Entry 9GE3 (electron microscopy, 2.87 A resolution); this record covers chains A and B of the 5 polymer chains in the assembly.

== Chain A ==
Molecule: Guanine nucleotide-binding protein subunit alpha-13
From: Homo sapiens
Reference sequence: Q14344 (GNA13_HUMAN); aligned in 2 segments with insertions or deletions, so no single offset holds: 16-58 ~ UniProt 31-73; 66-230 ~ UniProt 203-377
Chain sequence (230 residues; row label = number of the first residue in the row):
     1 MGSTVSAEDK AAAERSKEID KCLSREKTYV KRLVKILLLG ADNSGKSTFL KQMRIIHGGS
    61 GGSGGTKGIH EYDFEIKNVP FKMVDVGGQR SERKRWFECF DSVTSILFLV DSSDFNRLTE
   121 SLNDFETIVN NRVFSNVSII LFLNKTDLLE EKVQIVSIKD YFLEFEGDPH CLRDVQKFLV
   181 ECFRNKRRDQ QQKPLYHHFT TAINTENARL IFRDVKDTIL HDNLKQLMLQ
Not modelled in the structure: 1-4, 54-66
Construct notes: initiating methionine (1); expression tag (2-15); engineered mutation Asp-42 (Gly57 in Q14344), Asn-43 (Glu58 in Q14344), Asp-111 (Ser248 in Q14344), Asp-114 (Glu251 in Q14344), Asp-124 (Ile271 in Q14344), Ala-208 (Ile355 in Q14344), Ile-211 (Val358 in Q14344); linker (59-65)
Swiss-Prot annotation at these positions:
  - region: Lys-35 to Ala-41, Ser-44 to Thr-48 (G1 motif), Phe-81 to Arg-90 (G3 motif)
  - binding site (Mg(2+)): Ser-47, Thr-66
  - modified residue: Thr-66 (Phosphothreonine)

== Chain B ==
Molecule: Guanine nucleotide-binding protein G(I)/G(S)/G(T) subunit beta-1
From: Homo sapiens
Reference sequence: P62873 (GBB1_HUMAN); residues 20-358 here correspond to UniProt positions 2-340 (UniProt number = residue number - 18)
Chain sequence (358 residues; each row starts with the number of its first residue):
     1 MHHHHHHLEV LFQGPGSSGS ELDQLRQEAE QLKNQIRDAR KACADATLSQ ITNNIDPVGR
    61 IQMRTRRTLR GHLAKIYAMH WGTDSRLLVS ASQDGKLIIW DSYTTNKVHA IPLRSSWVMT
   121 CAYAPSGNYV ACGGLDNICS IYNLKTREGN VRVSRELAGH TGYLSCCRFL DDNQIVTSSG
   181 DTTCALWDIE TGQQTTTFTG HTGDVMSLSL APDTRLFVSG ACDASAKLWD VREGMCRQTF
   241 TGHESDINAI CFFPNGNAFA TGSDDATCRL FDLRADQELM TYSHDNIICG ITSVSFSKSG
   301 RLLLAGYDDF NCNVWDALKA DRAGVLAGHD NRVSCLGVTD DGMAVATGSW DSFLKIWN
Not modelled in the structure: 1-43
Construct notes: initiating methionine (1); expression tag (2-19)
Swiss-Prot annotation at these positions:
  - modified residue: Ser-20 (N-acetylserine), His-284 (Phosphohistidine)

== Chain A / chain B interface ==
Contacting residue pairs (39; chain A residue first):
  Ala-12(A) / Asn-106(B)
  Arg-15(A) / Val-108(B)  hydrogen bond (side chain-backbone)
  Arg-15(A) / His-109(B)
  Ser-16(A) / Asn-106(B)
  Ser-16(A) / Lys-107(B)  hydrogen bond (side chain-backbone)
  Ile-19(A) / Lys-107(B)
  Ile-19(A) / Ala-110(B)  hydrophobic
  Asp-20(A) / Lys-107(B)  salt bridge
  Leu-23(A) / Gly-71(B)
  Leu-23(A) / Leu-73(B)
  Leu-23(A) / Ile-98(B)  hydrophobic
  Leu-23(A) / Lys-107(B)
  Glu-26(A) / Leu-73(B)
  Glu-26(A) / Lys-96(B)  salt bridge
  Lys-27(A) / Leu-73(B)
  Lys-67(A) / Asn-137(B)  hydrogen bond (backbone-side chain)
  Lys-67(A) / Thr-161(B)
  Lys-67(A) / Gly-162(B)
  Lys-67(A) / Tyr-163(B)
  Ile-69(A) / Leu-135(B)
  Glu-71(A) / Trp-117(B)  hydrogen bond
  Lys-82(A) / Trp-117(B)
  Val-84(A) / Trp-117(B)  hydrophobic
  Ser-91(A) / Asp-204(B)
  Arg-93(A) / Gly-203(B)
  Arg-93(A) / Asp-204(B)  salt bridge
  Arg-93(A) / Cys-222(B)
  Lys-94(A) / Asp-264(B)  salt bridge
  Arg-95(A) / Met-119(B)
  Arg-95(A) / Met-206(B)
  Arg-95(A) / Asn-248(B)
  Trp-96(A) / Leu-135(B)
  Trp-96(A) / Tyr-163(B)
  Glu-98(A) / Tyr-77(B)  hydrogen bond
  Cys-99(A) / Tyr-77(B)
  Cys-99(A) / Trp-117(B)
  Phe-100(A) / Trp-117(B)  hydrophobic
  Asp-101(A) / Lys-75(B)  salt bridge
  Asp-101(A) / Trp-350(B)
Interface residues without a listed pair, chain A (25 interface residues in all): Ala-13, Val-30, Lys-35
Interface residues without a listed pair, chain B (31 interface residues in all): Arg-70, His-72, Gln-93, Ser-165, Asp-246, Arg-332

== Overview ==
Chain A and chain B form an interface of 25 and 31 residues respectively; the contacts include 5 hydrogen
bonds and 5 salt bridges. Polar pairs include Asp-20(A)/Lys-107(B), Glu-26(A)/Lys-96(B) and
Arg-93(A)/Asp-204(B). From UniProt: Mg2+-binding residues Ser-47(A) and Thr-66(A) on chain A.
Here chain A is Guanine nucleotide-binding protein subunit alpha-13 and chain B is Guanine nucleotide-binding
protein G(I)/G(S)/G(T) subunit beta-1, both from Homo sapiens. Entry 9GE3 (Structure of GPR55 in complex with
G13 and endogenous lipid agonist lysophosphatidylinositol) was determined by electron microscopy (same
publication as 9GE2).
